3QMB - chains A and C of the 3 polymer chains in the assembly; structure by X-ray diffraction, 2.06 A resolution.

Chain A:
Molecule: CpG-binding protein
Source organism: Homo sapiens
Notes: fragment: CXXC-type Zn finger, residues 161-222
UniProtKB: Q9P0U4 (CXXC1_HUMAN); residues 165-226 here correspond to UniProt positions 161-222 (UniProt number = residue number - 4)
Amino-acid sequence (79 residues; each row starts with the number of its first residue):
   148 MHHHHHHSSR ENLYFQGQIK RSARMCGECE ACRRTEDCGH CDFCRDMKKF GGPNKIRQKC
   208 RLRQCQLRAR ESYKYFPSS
Not modelled in the structure: 148-167, 222-226
Sequence notes: expression tag (148-164)
Ion coordination: Zn2+ site 1: Cys-173, Cys-176, Cys-179, Cys-212; Zn2+ site 2: Cys-185, Cys-188, Cys-191, Cys-207
UniProt features mapped onto this chain:
  - binding site (Zn(2+)): Cys-173, Cys-176, Cys-179, Cys-185, Cys-188, Cys-191, Cys-207, Cys-212
What the authors report for this chain:
  - binding site for the 12-nt DNA strand: Ile-203, Arg-204
  - binding site for the 12-nt DNA strand (chain C): Arg-204, Gln-205, Arg-217
  - specificity-determining residues: Ile-203, Arg-204, Gln-205, Arg-217, Tyr-220
  - mutagenesis - Q205A: abolished binding to the 12-nt DNA strand (chain C)
  - mutagenesis - R217A (>60-fold), Y220A: decreased binding to the 12-nt DNA strand (chain C)
  - contacts within the chain: Arg-217/Tyr-220 (hydrogen bond)

Chain C:
Molecule: 12-nt DNA strand
Notes: fragment: DNA (nonmethylated CpG island)
Sequence (12 nucleotides; each row starts with the number of its first residue):
     1 GCCACCGGTG GC

Chain A / chain C interface:
Residue-residue contacts (12):
  Ala-170(A) with DG7(C), phosphate contact
  Arg-171(A) with DC6(C), phosphate contact; DG7(C), salt bridge to the phosphate
  Arg-204(A) with DC5(C), base contact; DC6(C), hydrogen bond to the base
  Gln-205(A) with DC6(C), base contact; DG7(C), hydrogen bond to the base
  Lys-206(A) with DC5(C), phosphate contact; DC6(C), salt bridge to the phosphate
  Arg-210(A) with DC5(C), salt bridge to the phosphate
  Arg-217(A) with DG7(C), base contact; DG8(C), hydrogen bond to the base
Also at the interface, not in a pair above, chain A (11 interface residues in all): Met-172, Ile-203, Gln-211, Tyr-220
Also at the interface, not in a pair above, chain C (6 interface residues in all): DA4, DT9

In short:
The interface between chain A and chain C involves 11 residues on one side and 6 on the other; the contacts
include 3 hydrogen bonds and 3 salt bridges. Among the polar pairs are Arg-204(A)/DC6(C), Gln-205(A)/DG7(C)
and Arg-217(A)/DG8(C). The paper reports a binding site for the 12-nt DNA strand (chain C) at Arg-204(A),
Gln-205(A) and Arg-217(A); R217A and Y220A of chain A reduce binding to the 12-nt DNA strand (chain C).
Chain A is CpG-binding protein (Homo sapiens) and chain C is a 12-nt DNA strand; the structure, Structural
Basis of Selective Binding of Nonmethylated CpG Islands by the CXXC Domain of CFP1, was determined by X-ray
diffraction together with 3QMC, 3QMD, 3QMH and 3QMI from the same study.
